5F3J - chains A and C; structure by X-ray diffraction, 4.00 A resolution (low resolution: residue-level contacts below are approximate; hydrogen-bond / salt-bridge calls are withheld).

Chain A:
Molecule: Duffy receptor
Organism: Plasmodium vivax (strain Salvador I)
UniProtKB: P22290 (PVDR_PLAVS); residues 211-525 here = UniProt positions 211-525
Chain sequence (317 residues; row label = number of the first residue in the row):
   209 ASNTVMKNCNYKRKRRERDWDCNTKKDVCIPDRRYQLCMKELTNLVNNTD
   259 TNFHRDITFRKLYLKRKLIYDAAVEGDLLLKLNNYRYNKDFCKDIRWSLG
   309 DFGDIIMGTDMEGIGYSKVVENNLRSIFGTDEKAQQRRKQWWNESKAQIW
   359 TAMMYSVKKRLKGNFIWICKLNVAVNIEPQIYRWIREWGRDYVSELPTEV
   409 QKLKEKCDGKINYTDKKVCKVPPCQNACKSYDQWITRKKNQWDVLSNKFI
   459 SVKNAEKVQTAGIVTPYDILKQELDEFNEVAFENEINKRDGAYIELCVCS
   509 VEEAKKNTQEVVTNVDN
Disordered / not traced: 209-218, 253-266, 363-385, 420-421, 509-525
Cystine bridges: Cys230-Cys237, Cys415-Cys432, Cys427-Cys507, Cys436-Cys505
Sequence notes: expression tag (209-210)
Curated features (UniProtKB/Swiss-Prot):
  - glycosylation (N-linked (GlcNAc...) asparagine): Asn255, Asn351, Asn420
  - mutagenesis: Asp264 (D264R/W: Reduces erythrocyte binding), Ile265 (I265R: Reduces erythrocyte binding), Thr266 (T266W: Reduces erythrocyte binding), Lys273 (K273A: Reduces erythrocyte binding), Arg274 (R274A: Slightly reduces binding to ACKR1. Reduces erythrocyte binding; R274E: Abolishes erythrocyte binding), Ala281 (A281L: Abolishes erythrocyte binding), Asn291 (N291A: Moderately reduces binding to ACKR1), Tyr293 (Y293A: Slightly reduces binding to ACKR1), Phe299 (F299A: Significantly reduces binding to ACKR1), Asp339 (D339A: Slightly reduces binding to ACKR1), Glu340 (E340A: Slightly reduces binding to ACKR1), Gln344 (Q344A: No significant effect on binding to ACKR1), 6 further mutagenesis entries in UniProt
What the authors report for this chain:
  - mutagenesis - N218S/R221G/K222S/R223G, K479A/Q480A: unchanged binding to Antibody 2D10 single chain variable fragment (chain C)
  - mutagenesis - K414A/P430A/P431A/N434A/K437A/Q441A, N434R/K437R: abolished binding to Antibody 2D10 single chain variable fragment (chain C)

Chain C:
Molecule: Antibody 2D10 single chain variable fragment
Organism: Mus musculus
Notes: antibody fragment or engineered binder
Chain sequence (305 residues; each row starts with the number of its first residue):
     1 MGILPSPGMPALLSLVSLLSVLLMGCVAETGLAAQPAMADIVITQDELSN
    51 PVTSGESVSISCRSSKSLLYQDGKTYLNWFLQRPGQSPQLLIYLMSTRAS
   101 GVSDRFSGSGSGTDFTLEISRVEAEDVGVYYCQQLVEYPLTFGAGTKLEL
   151 KRADGGGGSGGGGSGGGGSQVQLQQSGPELVKPGASVKISCKASGYAFIS
   201 SWMNWVKQRPGKGLEWIGRIYPGDGDTHYNGKFKGKATLTADKSSSTAYM
   251 QLSSLTSEDSAVYFCAREETAQTGGFDYWGQGTTLTVSSEASGADHGTKH
   301 HHHHH
Disordered / not traced: 1-39, 153-171, 272, 288-305
Cystine bridges: Cys62-Cys132, Cys191-Cys265

Interface between chain A and chain C:
Residue-residue contacts (36; chain A residue first):
  Glu413(A) - Gln71(C)
  Glu413(A) - Asp72(C)
  Lys414(A) - Tyr70(C)
  Lys414(A) - Asp72(C)
  Lys414(A) - Lys74(C)
  Lys414(A) - Tyr76(C)
  Asp416(A) - Gln71(C)
  Lys425(A) - Tyr70(C)
  Lys425(A) - Gln71(C)
  Lys428(A) - Glu137(C)
  Lys428(A) - Tyr138(C)
  Val429(A) - Tyr70(C)
  Pro430(A) - Leu135(C)
  Pro430(A) - Glu137(C)
  Pro430(A) - Tyr138(C)
  Pro430(A) - Arg219(C)
  Pro431(A) - Tyr76(C)
  Pro431(A) - Leu135(C)
  Cys432(A) - Tyr70(C)
  Gln433(A) - Tyr138(C)
  Gln433(A) - Arg219(C)
  Gln433(A) - His228(C)
  Asn434(A) - Trp202(C)
  Asn434(A) - Arg219(C)
  Asn434(A) - Glu268(C)
  Asn434(A) - Thr270(C)
  Lys437(A) - Trp202(C)
  Lys437(A) - Tyr221(C)
  Lys437(A) - Asp224(C)
  Lys437(A) - Asp226(C)
  Lys437(A) - Thr270(C)
  Ser438(A) - Thr270(C)
  Ser438(A) - Ala271(C)
  Asp440(A) - Asp224(C)
  Gln441(A) - Ser200(C)
  Gln441(A) - Thr270(C)
Other interface residues (no listed pair), chain A (16 interface residues in all): Cys415
Other interface residues (no listed pair), chain C (21 interface residues in all): Val136, Leu140, Glu269
Interface features reported in the paper:
  - residue pairs: Glu413(A)-Tyr70(C)
  - epitope / paratope residues, chain A: Val408(A), Glu413(A), Lys414(A), Asp416(A), Lys425(A), Lys428(A), Val429(A), Pro430(A), Pro431(A), Gln433(A), Asn434(A), Lys437(A), Ser438(A), Asp440(A), Gln441(A)
  - epitope / paratope residues, chain C: Tyr70(C), Gln71(C), Asp72(C), Lys74(C), Tyr76(C), Leu135(C), Val136(C), Glu137(C), Tyr138(C), Leu140(C), Ser200(C), Trp202(C), Arg219(C), Tyr221(C), Asp224(C), Asp226(C), His228(C), Glu268(C), Glu269(C), Thr270(C), Ala271(C)

Overview:
16 residues of chain A face 21 of chain C across their interface. The paper describes a contact between
Glu413(A) and Tyr70(C). The paper reports that K414A/P430A/P431A/N434A/K437A/Q441A and N434R/K437R of chain A
abolish binding to Antibody 2D10 single chain variable fragment (chain C); epitope/paratope residues
Val408(A), Glu413(A) and Tyr70(C) among others; 4 substitutions were tested in all.
Here chain A is Duffy receptor (Plasmodium vivax (strain Salvador I)) and chain C is Antibody 2D10 single
chain variable fragment (Mus musculus). Entry 5F3J (Crystal structure of DBP in complex with inhibitory
monoclonal antibody 2D10) was determined by X-ray diffraction.
